4FFX - chains A and B of the 4 polymer chains in the assembly; structure by X-ray diffraction, 2.70 A resolution.

# Chain A (and B)
Molecule: Adenylosuccinate lyase
Organism: Homo sapiens
Notes: EC 4.3.2.2; chain B of this document is another copy of the same molecule, construct and numbering; everything in this record applies to it too
UniProtKB: P30566 (PUR8_HUMAN); numbering as in UniProt (aligned over 1-484)
Sequence (487 residues; each row starts with the number of its first residue; numbers below 1 keep their minus sign (Gly-2 is residue -2)):
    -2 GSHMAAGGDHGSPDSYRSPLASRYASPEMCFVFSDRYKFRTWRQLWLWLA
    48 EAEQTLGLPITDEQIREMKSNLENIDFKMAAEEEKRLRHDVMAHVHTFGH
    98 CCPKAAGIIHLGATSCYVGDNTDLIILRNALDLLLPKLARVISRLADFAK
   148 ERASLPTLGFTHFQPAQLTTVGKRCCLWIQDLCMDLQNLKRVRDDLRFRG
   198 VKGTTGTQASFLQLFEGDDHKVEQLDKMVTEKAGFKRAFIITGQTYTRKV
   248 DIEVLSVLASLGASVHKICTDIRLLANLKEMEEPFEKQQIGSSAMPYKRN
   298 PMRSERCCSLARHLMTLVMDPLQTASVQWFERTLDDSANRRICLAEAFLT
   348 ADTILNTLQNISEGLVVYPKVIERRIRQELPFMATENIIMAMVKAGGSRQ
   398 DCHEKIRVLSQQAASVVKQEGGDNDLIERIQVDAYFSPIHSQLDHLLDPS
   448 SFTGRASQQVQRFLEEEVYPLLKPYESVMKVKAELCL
Disordered / not traced: -2 to 5, 283-294, 475-484 (chain B: -2 to 7, 100-101, 284-292, 475-484)
Construct notes: expression tag (-2 to 0); conflict Arg63 (Gln in P30566)
Swiss-Prot annotation at these positions:
  - active site (Proton donor/acceptor): His159, Ser289
  - binding site (substrate): Arg20, Tyr21, Arg85 to Asp87, Thr111, Ser112, Gln241, Arg303, Arg329, Ser334, Arg338
  - modified residue: Ala2 (N-acetylalanine), Lys147 (N6-acetyllysine), Lys295 (N6-acetyllysine)
  - cross-link: Lys415 (Glycyl lysine isopeptide (Lys-Gly) (interchain with G-Cter in SUMO1))
  - natural variant: Ala2 (A2V: In ADSLD), Ala3 (A3V: In ADSLD), Met26 (M26L: In ADSLD), Ile72 (I72V: In ADSLD), Pro100 (P100A: In ADSLD), Tyr114 (Y114H: In ADSLD), Arg141 (R141W: In ADSLD), Arg190 (R190Q: In ADSLD), Arg194 (R194C: In ADSLD), Lys246 (K246E: In ADSLD), Asp268 (D268N: In ADSLD), Arg303 (R303C: In ADSLD), 14 further natural variant entries in UniProt

# Chain A / chain B interface
Pairs across the interface - 168 pairs, chain A then chain B:
  Gly156(A) - Glu328(B)
  Phe157(A) - Phe327(B)  hydrophobic
  Phe157(A) - Glu328(B)  hydrogen bond (backbone-side chain)
  Phe157(A) - Arg329(B)
  Thr158(A) - Thr201(B)
  Thr158(A) - Thr202(B)
  Thr158(A) - Gln241(B)
  Thr158(A) - Arg329(B)
  His159(A) - Arg329(B)  hydrogen bond (backbone-backbone)
  His159(A) - Leu331(B)
  Phe160(A) - Trp326(B)  hydrophobic
  Phe160(A) - Phe327(B)  hydrophobic
  Phe160(A) - Thr330(B)
  Ala163(A) - Thr202(B)
  Gln164(A) - Thr201(B)  hydrogen bond
  Gln164(A) - Thr202(B)
  Gln164(A) - Ala206(B)
  Leu165(A) - Thr204(B)
  Thr166(A) - Glu328(B)
  Lys170(A) - Gly203(B)  hydrogen bond (side chain-backbone)
  Lys170(A) - Ile238(B)
  Lys170(A) - Thr239(B)  hydrogen bond (side chain-backbone)
  Arg171(A) - Phe327(B)
  Arg171(A) - Glu328(B)  salt bridge
  Cys173(A) - Ile238(B)
  Leu174(A) - Ile238(B)
  Leu174(A) - Thr239(B)
  Leu174(A) - Gly240(B)
  Leu174(A) - Phe327(B)
  Gln177(A) - Arg194(B)
  Gln177(A) - Phe236(B)
  Gln177(A) - Ile238(B)
  Asp178(A) - Thr244(B)  hydrogen bond
  Asp178(A) - Lys246(B)
  Met181(A) - Thr244(B)
  Met181(A) - Lys246(B)
  Asp182(A) - Lys246(B)  salt bridge
  Asn185(A) - Glu250(B)
  Arg188(A) - Arg188(B)
  Arg194(A) - Gln177(B)
  Arg194(A) - Glu464(B)  salt bridge
  Thr201(A) - Thr158(B)
  Thr202(A) - Thr158(B)
  Thr202(A) - Ala163(B)
  Thr202(A) - Gln164(B)  hydrogen bond (side chain-backbone)
  Gly203(A) - Lys170(B)  hydrogen bond (backbone-side chain)
  Gly203(A) - Gln456(B)  hydrogen bond (backbone-side chain)
  Thr204(A) - Leu165(B)
  Thr204(A) - Lys170(B)
  Thr204(A) - Thr450(B)
  Thr204(A) - Gly451(B)
  Thr204(A) - Arg452(B)  hydrogen bond (backbone-backbone)
  Thr204(A) - Gln456(B)
  Gln205(A) - Arg452(B)
  Gln205(A) - Gln456(B)  hydrogen bond
  Ala206(A) - Gln164(B)
  Leu209(A) - Gly451(B)
  Gln210(A) - Asn384(B)
  Asp216(A) - Arg452(B)  salt bridge
  Asp216(A) - Gln455(B)  hydrogen bond
  Glu220(A) - Arg452(B)  salt bridge
  Glu220(A) - Arg459(B)  salt bridge
  Arg234(A) - Glu464(B)  salt bridge
  Phe236(A) - Gln177(B)
  Ile237(A) - Gln456(B)
  Ile237(A) - Arg459(B)
  Ile237(A) - Glu463(B)
  Ile237(A) - Glu464(B)
  Ile238(A) - Lys170(B)
  Ile238(A) - Cys173(B)  hydrophobic
  Ile238(A) - Leu174(B)  hydrophobic
  Ile238(A) - Gln177(B)
  Ile238(A) - Gln456(B)
  Ile238(A) - Phe460(B)  hydrophobic
  Thr239(A) - Lys170(B)
  Thr239(A) - Leu174(B)
  Gly240(A) - Leu174(B)
  Gln241(A) - Thr158(B)
  Thr244(A) - Asp178(B)  hydrogen bond
  Lys246(A) - Asp178(B)
  Lys246(A) - Met181(B)
  Lys246(A) - Asp182(B)  salt bridge
  Lys246(A) - Ser257(B)  hydrogen bond
  Lys246(A) - Leu258(B)
  Lys246(A) - Ser261(B)  hydrogen bond
  Ile249(A) - Ser257(B)
  Ile249(A) - Ala260(B)  hydrophobic
  Glu250(A) - Asn185(B)
  Glu250(A) - Ser257(B)
  Ser253(A) - Ser253(B)
  Ala256(A) - Leu319(B)
  Ser257(A) - Lys246(B)  hydrogen bond
  Ser257(A) - Ile249(B)
  Ser257(A) - Glu250(B)
  Leu258(A) - Lys246(B)
  Ala260(A) - Ile249(B)  hydrophobic
  Ala260(A) - Leu319(B)  hydrophobic
  Ala260(A) - Ala322(B)
  Ala260(A) - Ser323(B)
  Ser261(A) - Lys246(B)  hydrogen bond
  His263(A) - Ser323(B)  hydrogen bond (side chain-backbone)
  Lys264(A) - Ala322(B)
  Lys264(A) - Ser323(B)
  Lys264(A) - Gln325(B)  hydrogen bond (side chain-backbone)
  Lys264(A) - Trp326(B)
  Lys264(A) - Phe327(B)  hydrogen bond (side chain-backbone)
  Thr267(A) - Ser323(B)
  Thr267(A) - Trp326(B)
  Asp268(A) - Gln325(B)
  Asp268(A) - Trp326(B)
  Asp268(A) - Phe327(B)  hydrogen bond (side chain-backbone)
  Leu271(A) - Trp326(B)  hydrophobic
  Leu271(A) - Phe327(B)  hydrophobic
  Leu272(A) - Phe327(B)  hydrophobic
  Met312(A) - Met316(B)
  Met312(A) - Leu319(B)
  Met312(A) - Ser323(B)  hydrogen bond
  Met316(A) - Met312(B)
  Met316(A) - Val315(B)  hydrophobic
  Leu319(A) - Ala256(B)
  Leu319(A) - Ala260(B)
  Leu319(A) - Met312(B)
  Leu319(A) - Val315(B)  hydrophobic
  Ala322(A) - Lys264(B)
  Ser323(A) - Ala260(B)
  Ser323(A) - His263(B)  hydrogen bond (backbone-side chain)
  Ser323(A) - Lys264(B)
  Ser323(A) - Met312(B)  hydrogen bond
  Gln325(A) - Lys264(B)  hydrogen bond (backbone-side chain)
  Trp326(A) - Phe160(B)  hydrophobic
  Trp326(A) - Thr267(B)
  Trp326(A) - Asp268(B)
  Trp326(A) - Leu271(B)  hydrophobic
  Phe327(A) - Phe157(B)  hydrophobic
  Phe327(A) - Phe160(B)  hydrophobic
  Phe327(A) - Arg171(B)
  Phe327(A) - Lys264(B)  hydrogen bond (backbone-side chain)
  Phe327(A) - Asp268(B)  hydrogen bond (backbone-side chain)
  Phe327(A) - Leu271(B)  hydrophobic
  Phe327(A) - Leu272(B)  hydrophobic
  Glu328(A) - Gly156(B)
  Glu328(A) - Phe157(B)  hydrogen bond (side chain-backbone)
  Glu328(A) - Thr166(B)
  Glu328(A) - Arg171(B)  salt bridge
  Arg329(A) - Phe157(B)
  Arg329(A) - Thr158(B)
  Arg329(A) - His159(B)  hydrogen bond (backbone-backbone)
  Leu331(A) - His159(B)
  Thr450(A) - Thr204(B)
  Gly451(A) - Thr204(B)
  Arg452(A) - Thr204(B)  hydrogen bond (backbone-backbone)
  Arg452(A) - Gln205(B)  hydrogen bond
  Arg452(A) - Leu209(B)
  Arg452(A) - Asp216(B)  salt bridge
  Arg452(A) - Val219(B)
  Arg452(A) - Glu220(B)  salt bridge
  Gln455(A) - Asp216(B)  hydrogen bond
  Gln456(A) - Gly203(B)  hydrogen bond (side chain-backbone)
  Gln456(A) - Thr204(B)
  Gln456(A) - Gln205(B)
  Gln456(A) - Ile237(B)
  Gln456(A) - Ile238(B)
  Arg459(A) - Glu220(B)  salt bridge
  Arg459(A) - Ile237(B)
  Phe460(A) - Ile238(B)  hydrophobic
  Glu464(A) - Arg194(B)  salt bridge
  Glu464(A) - Arg234(B)  salt bridge
  Glu464(A) - Ile237(B)
Also at the interface, not in a pair above, chain A (80 interface residues in all): Lys199, Val219, Val247, Thr313, Val315, Thr330, Ala453, Glu463
Also at the interface, not in a pair above, chain B (79 interface residues in all): Lys199, Val324, Ala453

# Summary
Chain A and chain B form an interface of 80 and 79 residues respectively, with 33 hydrogen bonds and 14 salt
bridges. Polar pairs include Arg171(A)-Glu328(B), Asp182(A)-Lys246(B) and Arg194(A)-Glu464(B). Curated
annotation (UniProt) lists active-site residues His159(A) and Ser289(A) and 12 substrate-binding residues on
chain A.
Chain A and chain B are both Adenylosuccinate lyase (Homo sapiens); the structure, Structural and Biochemical
Characterization of Human Adenylosuccinate Lyase (ADSL) and the R303C ADSL Deficiency Associated Mutation, was
determined by X-ray diffraction, deposited together with 4FLC.
